Entry 4DGI (X-ray diffraction, 2.40 A resolution); this record covers chains A and H of the 3 polymer chains in the assembly.

== Chain A ==
Name: Major prion protein
Organism: Homo sapiens
UniProtKB: P04156 (PRIO_HUMAN); residues 120-230 here = UniProt positions 120-230
Amino-acid sequence (111 residues; numbered 120 to 230; the number before each row is that of its first residue):
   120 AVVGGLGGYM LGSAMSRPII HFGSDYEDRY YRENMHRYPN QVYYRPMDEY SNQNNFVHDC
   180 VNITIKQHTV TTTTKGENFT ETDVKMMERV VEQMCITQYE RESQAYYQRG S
Unresolved in the structure: 120-125, 223-230
Disulfides: Cys-179/Cys-214
Swiss-Prot annotation at these positions:
  - lipidation: Ser-230 (GPI-anchor amidated serine)
  - glycosylation (N-linked (GlcNAc...) asparagine): Asn-181, Asn-197
  - natural variant: Gly-127 (G127V: Protective factor against Kuru), Met-129 (M129V: Protective factor against acquired, sporadic and some inherited prion diseases in the heterozygous state, possibly by preventing homodimerization), Gly-131 (G131V: In GSD), Asn-171 (N171S: In schizoaffective disorder), Asp-178 (D178N: In FFI and CJD), Val-180 (V180I: In CJD), Thr-183 (T183A: In SENF and early-onset dementia), His-187 (H187R: In GSD), Thr-188 (T188K: In early-onset dementia and dementia due to prion diseases; T188R), Glu-196 (E196K: In CJD), Phe-198 (F198S: In GSD), Glu-200 (E200K: In CJD), 8 further natural variant entries in UniProt
From the paper describing this entry:
  - self-association interface (contacts with another copy of this molecule): Arg-136 to Ile-138
  - post-translational modification sites: Asn-181, Asn-197 (citing earlier work)

== Chain H ==
Name: POM1 Fab Heavy chain
Organism: Mus musculus
Notes: antibody fragment or engineered binder
Amino-acid sequence (218 residues; each row starts with the number of its first residue):
     1 QVQLQQSGTE LVMPGASVKM SCKASGYTFT DYWMHWVKQR PGQGLEWIGS IDPSDSYTSH
    61 NEKFKGKATL TVDESSSTAY MQLSSLTSED SAVYFCSRSG YGYYAMEYWG QGTSVTVSSA
   121 KTTPPSVYPL APGGGATNSM VTLGCLVKGY FPEPVTVTWN SGSLSGGVHT FPAVLQSDLY
   181 TLSSSVTVPS STWPSETVTC NVAHPASSTK VDKKIVPR
Disulfides: Cys-22/Cys-96, Cys-145/Cys-200

== Chain A / chain H interface ==
Residue-residue contacts (17; chain A residue first):
  Ile-138(A) / Tyr-101(H)
  His-140(A) / Trp-33(H)  hydrogen bond (backbone-side chain)
  His-140(A) / Asp-52(H)
  His-140(A) / Tyr-101(H)
  His-140(A) / Gly-102(H)
  His-140(A) / Tyr-104(H)
  Phe-141(A) / Trp-33(H)
  Phe-141(A) / Tyr-104(H)
  Gly-142(A) / Trp-33(H)
  Gly-142(A) / Tyr-104(H)  hydrogen bond (backbone-side chain)
  Ser-143(A) / Tyr-104(H)
  Asp-144(A) / Tyr-104(H)
  Asp-147(A) / Tyr-104(H)  hydrogen bond
  Arg-208(A) / Asp-52(H)  salt bridge
  Arg-208(A) / Asp-55(H)  salt bridge
  Arg-208(A) / Tyr-57(H)
  Gln-212(A) / Asp-55(H)  hydrogen bond
Interface residues without a listed pair, chain A (10 interface residues in all): Lys-204
The authors on this interface:
  - pairs named by the authors: His-140(A)/Trp-33(H), His-140(A)/Tyr-101(H), Gly-142(A)/Tyr-104(H), Asp-147(A)/Tyr-104(H), Lys-204(A)/Tyr-57(H), Arg-208(A)/Asp-52(H), Arg-208(A)/Asp-55(H), Arg-208(A)/Tyr-57(H) (cation-pi contact), Gln-212(A)/Asp-55(H)
  - epitope / paratope residues, chain A: His-140(A), Gly-142(A), Asp-147(A), Lys-204(A), Arg-208(A), Gln-212(A)
  - epitope / paratope residues, chain H: Trp-33(H), Asp-52(H), Asp-55(H), Tyr-57(H), Tyr-101(H), Tyr-104(H)

== In short ==
10 residues of chain A face 7 of chain H across their interface; the contacts include 4 hydrogen bonds and 2
salt bridges. Polar pairs include Arg-208(A)/Asp-52(H), Arg-208(A)/Asp-55(H) and His-140(A)/Trp-33(H). The
authors report contacts between His-140(A) and Trp-33(H), His-140(A) and Tyr-101(H) and Gly-142(A) and
Tyr-104(H) among others; a cation-pi contact between Arg-208(A) and Tyr-57(H). From the paper:
epitope/paratope residues His-140(A), Gly-142(A) and Trp-33(H) among others; modification sites Asn-181(A) and
Asn-197(A).
Chain A is Major prion protein (Homo sapiens) and chain H is POM1 Fab Heavy chain (Mus musculus); the
structure, Structure of POM1 FAB fragment complexed with human PrPc Fragment 120-230, was determined by X-ray
diffraction.
